Entry 7FEJ (electron microscopy, 3.91 A resolution); this record covers chains 2 and L of the 6 polymer chains in the assembly.

[Chain 2]
Protein: A/af/72 VP2
From: Foot-and-mouth disease virus
Amino-acid sequence (218 residues; numbered 1 to 218; the number before each row is that of its first residue):
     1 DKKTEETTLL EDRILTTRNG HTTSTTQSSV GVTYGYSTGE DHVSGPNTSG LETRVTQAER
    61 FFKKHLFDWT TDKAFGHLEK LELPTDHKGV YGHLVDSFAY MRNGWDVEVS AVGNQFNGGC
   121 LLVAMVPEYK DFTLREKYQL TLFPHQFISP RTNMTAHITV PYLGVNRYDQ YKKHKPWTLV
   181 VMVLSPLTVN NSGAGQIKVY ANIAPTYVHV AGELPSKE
Unresolved in the structure: 1-12, 218

[Chain L]
Protein: Ig lamda chain variable region
From: Bos taurus
Amino-acid sequence (123 residues; row label = number of the first residue in the row):
     1 WAQAVLTQPS SVSGSLGQRV SITCSGSSNN IGRYDVGWYQ QIPGSGLRTI IYASKNRPSG
    61 VPDRFSGSRS GNTATLTISS LQAEDEADYF CATGDYSSST SVFGSGTTLT VLGDYKDDDD
   121 KGG
Unresolved in the structure: 1-3, 113-123
Disulfides: Cys24-Cys91

[How chain 2 and chain L interact]
Residue-residue contacts (15):
  Phe67(2) - Lys55(L)
  Asp68(2) - Asp35(L)
  Asp68(2) - Arg69(L)  salt bridge
  Thr70(2) - Arg33(L)
  Thr70(2) - Tyr34(L)
  Thr70(2) - Asp35(L)  hydrogen bond
  Thr71(2) - Arg33(L)
  Thr71(2) - Tyr34(L)
  Asp72(2) - Tyr34(L)
  Lys73(2) - Asp35(L)  salt bridge
  His77(2) - Ala53(L)
  Glu79(2) - Lys55(L)
  Gly195(2) - Arg33(L)
  Gln196(2) - Gly32(L)
  Gln196(2) - Arg69(L)  hydrogen bond
Other interface residues (no listed pair), chain 2 (11 interface residues in all): Leu66
Other interface residues (no listed pair), chain L (8 interface residues in all): Asn56

[Summary]
11 residues of chain 2 and 8 residues of chain L are in contact; the contacts include 2 hydrogen bonds and 2
salt bridges. Polar contacts include Asp68(2)-Arg69(L), Lys73(2)-Asp35(L) and Thr70(2)-Asp35(L).
Here chain 2 is A/af/72 VP2 (Foot-and-mouth disease virus) and chain L is Ig lamda chain variable region (Bos
taurus). Entry 7FEJ (Complex of FMDV A/AF/72 and bovine neutralizing scFv antibody R55) was determined by
electron microscopy (same publication as 7FEI).
